5NO4 - chains A and D of the 20 polymer chains in the assembly; structure by electron microscopy, 5.16 A resolution (low resolution: residue-level contacts below are approximate; hydrogen-bond / salt-bridge calls are withheld).

# Chain A
Molecule: 16S ribosomal RNA
Source organism: Escherichia coli (strain K12)
Sequence (1534 nucleotides; each row starts with the number of its first residue):
     1 AAAUUGAAGA GUUUGAUCAU GGCUCAGAUU GAACGCUGGC GGCAGGCCUA ACACAUGCAA
    61 GUCGAACGGU AACAGGAAGA AGCUUGCUUC UUUGCUGACG AGUGGCGGAC GGGUGAGUAA
   121 UGUCUGGGAA ACUGCCUGAU GGAGGGGGAU AACUACUGGA AACGGUAGCU AAUACCGCAU
   181 AACGUCGCAA GACCAAAGAG GGGGACCUUC GGGCCUCUUG CCAUCGGAUG UGCCCAGAUG
   241 GGAUUAGCUA GUAGGUGGGG UAACGGCUCA CCUAGGCGAC GAUCCCUAGC UGGUCUGAGA
   301 GGAUGACCAG CCACACUGGA ACUGAGACAC GGUCCAGACU CCUACGGGAG GCAGCAGUGG
   361 GGAAUAUUGC ACAAUGGGCG CAAGCCUGAU GCAGCCAUGC CGCGUGUAUG AAGAAGGCCU
   421 UCGGGUUGUA AAGUACUUUC AGCGGGGAGG AAGGGAGUAA AGUUAAUACC UUUGCUCAUU
   481 GACGUUACCC GCAGAAGAAG CACCGGCUAA CUCCGUGCCA GCAGCCXCGG UAAUACGGAG
   541 GGUGCAAGCG UUAAUCGGAA UUACUGGGCG UAAAGCGCAC GCAGGCGGUU UGUUAAGUCA
   601 GAUGUGAAAU CCCCGGGCUC AACCUGGGAA CUGCAUCUGA UACUGGCAAG CUUGAGUCUC
   661 GUAGAGGGGG GUAGAAUUCC AGGUGUAGCG GUGAAAUGCG UAGAGAUCUG GAGGAAUACC
   721 GGUGGCGAAG GCGGCCCCCU GGACGAAGAC UGACGCUCAG GUGCGAAAGC GUGGGGAGCA
   781 AACAGGAUUA GAUACCCUGG UAGUCCACGC CGUAAACGAU GUCGACUUGG AGGUUGUGCC
   841 CUUGAGGCGU GGCUUCCGGA GCUAACGCGU UAAGUCGACC GCCUGGGGAG UACGGCCGCA
   901 AGGUUAAAAC UCAAAUGAAU UGACGGGGGC CCGCACAAGC GGUGGAGCAU GUGGUUUAAU
   961 UCGAUGXAAC GCGAAGAACC UUACCUGGUC UUGACAUCCA CGGAAGUUUU CAGAGAUGAG
  1021 AAUGUGCCUU CGGGAACCGU GAGACAGGUG CUGCAUGGCU GUCGUCAGCU CGUGUUGUGA
  1081 AAUGUUGGGU UAAGUCCCGC AACGAGCGCA ACCCUUAUCC UUUGUUGCCA GCGGUCCGGC
  1141 CGGGAACUCA AAGGAGACUG CCAGUGAUAA ACUGGAGGAA GGUGGGGAUG ACGUCAAGUC
  1201 AUCAUGGCCC UUACGACCAG GGCUACACAC GUGCUACAAU GGCGCAUACA AAGAGAAGCG
  1261 ACCUCGCGAG AGCAAGCGGA CCUCAUAAAG UGCGUCGUAG UCCGGAUUGG AGUCUGCAAC
  1321 UCGACUCCAU GAAGUCGGAA UCGCUAGUAA UCGUGGAUCA GAAUGCCACG GUGAAUACGU
  1381 UCCCGGGCCU UGUACACACC GCCCGUXACA CCAUGGGAGU GGGUUGCAAA AGAAGUAGGU
  1441 AGCUUAACCU UCGGGAGGGC GCUUACCACU UUGUGAUUCA UGACUGGGGU GAAGUCGUAA
  1501 CAAGGUAACC GUAGGGGAAC CUGCGGUUGG AUCA
Modified residues: PSU (pseudouridine-5'-monophosphate) at position 516, G7M (N7-methyl-guanosine-5'-monophosphate) at position 527, 2MG (2N-methylguanosine-5'-monophosphate) at position 966, 5MC (5-methylcytidine-5'-monophosphate) at position 967, 2MG (2N-methylguanosine-5'-monophosphate) at position 1207, 4OC (4n,o2'-methylcytidine-5'-monophosphate) at position 1402, 5MC (5-methylcytidine-5'-monophosphate) at position 1407, UR3 (3-methyluridine-5'-monophoshate) at position 1498, 2MG (2N-methylguanosine-5'-monophosphate) at position 1516, MA6 (6N-dimethyladenosine-5'-monophoshate) at position 1518, MA6 (6N-dimethyladenosine-5'-monophoshate) at position 1519
Ion coordination: Mg2+ site 1 near G21 (its only coordinating residue here); Mg2+ site 2 near G100 (its only coordinating residue here); Mg2+ site 3 near G113 (its only coordinating residue here); Mg2+ site 4 near U114 (its only coordinating residue here); Mg2+ site 5: A116, G117, G289; Mg2+ site 6: G145, A197; Mg2+ site 7: A174, C175; Mg2+ site 8: U180, C194, A195; Mg2+ site 9 near C328 (its only coordinating residue here); Mg2+ site 10 near A329 (its only coordinating residue here); Mg2+ site 11 near C352 (its only coordinating residue here); Mg2+ site 12: C355, A356; 35 more Mg2+ sites not listed

# Chain D
Molecule: 30S ribosomal protein S4
Source organism: Escherichia coli (strain K12)
UniProtKB: P0A7V8 (RS4_ECOLI); residues 2-206 here = UniProt positions 2-206
Amino-acid sequence (205 residues; row label = number of the first residue in the row):
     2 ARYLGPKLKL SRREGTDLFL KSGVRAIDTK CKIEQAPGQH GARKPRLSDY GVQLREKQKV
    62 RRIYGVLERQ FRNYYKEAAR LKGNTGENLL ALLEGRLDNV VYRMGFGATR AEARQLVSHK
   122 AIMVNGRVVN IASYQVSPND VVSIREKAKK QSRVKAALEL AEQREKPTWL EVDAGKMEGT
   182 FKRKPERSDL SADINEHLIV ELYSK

# Interface between chain A and chain D
Contacting residue pairs - 116 pairs, chain A then chain D:
  A2(A) with Lys-83(D)
  A8(A) with Gln-54(D); Glu-202(D); Leu-203(D); Ser-205(D); Lys-206(D)
  A28(A) with Arg-73(D)
  C400(A) with Arg-70(D)
  C401(A) with Arg-70(D); Asn-74(D)
  G402(A) with Gln-71(D); Ile-132(D); Ser-134(D)
  C403(A) with Ala-2(D); Gln-71(D); Ile-132(D); Ser-134(D)
  G404(A) with Ala-2(D); Arg-3(D); Arg-115(D); Ser-119(D)
  U405(A) with Ala-2(D); Arg-3(D)
  G406(A) with Arg-3(D); Leu-5(D); Gln-116(D)
  U407(A) with Arg-3(D); Lys-8(D); Thr-110(D); Ala-112(D); Glu-113(D); Gln-116(D)
  A408(A) with Thr-110(D); Ala-112(D); Glu-113(D)
  U409(A) with Lys-22(D); Ser-23(D)
  G410(A) with Arg-26(D)
  A411(A) with Arg-26(D); Lys-31(D)
  G413(A) with Lys-31(D)
  C419(A) with Gln-40(D)
  G425(A) with Lys-33(D); Gln-36(D)
  U426(A) with Arg-13(D); Gln-36(D); Gly-39(D)
  U427(A) with Arg-13(D); Pro-38(D); Gly-39(D)
  G428(A) with Pro-7(D); Lys-10(D); Arg-13(D)
  U429(A) with Arg-13(D); Lys-22(D); Lys-31(D); Cys-32(D)
  A430(A) with Pro-7(D); Lys-8(D); Leu-9(D)
  C436(A) with Ser-153(D); Arg-154(D)
  U437(A) with Gln-116(D); His-120(D); Gln-152(D); Arg-154(D)
  U438(A) with Gln-152(D)
  U439(A) with Ser-119(D); His-120(D); Lys-121(D)
  C440(A) with Lys-121(D)
  C489(A) with Lys-121(D)
  C490(A) with Arg-146(D)
  G491(A) with Lys-148(D)
  A495(A) with Gln-116(D); His-120(D)
  A499(A) with Ala-2(D)
  U508(A) with Tyr-51(D)
  A509(A) with Ser-49(D); Tyr-51(D); Leu-55(D)
  C511(A) with Gln-40(D); His-41(D)
  U512(A) with Gln-40(D); His-41(D)
  G540(A) with Gln-40(D)
  G541(A) with Gly-39(D); Gln-40(D)
  G542(A) with Lys-10(D); Arg-14(D); Pro-38(D)
  U543(A) with Arg-14(D)
  G544(A) with Gln-59(D); Arg-63(D)
  C545(A) with Lys-58(D); Gln-59(D); Arg-62(D); Glu-69(D)
  A546(A) with Arg-3(D); Tyr-4(D); Arg-62(D); Leu-68(D); Glu-69(D); Arg-70(D)
  A547(A) with Ala-2(D); Leu-68(D)
  C613(A) with Arg-81(D); Lys-83(D)
  C614(A) with Arg-81(D); Lys-83(D)
  U619(A) with Val-129(D); Val-130(D); Asn-131(D)
  C620(A) with Ile-132(D); Ser-134(D); Tyr-135(D)
Interface residues without a listed pair, chain A (52 interface residues in all): A510, C549, C612
Interface residues without a listed pair, chain D (65 interface residues in all): Leu-21, Thr-30, Pro-46, Arg-47, Arg-56

# Overview
52 residues of chain A and 65 residues of chain D are in contact. A116(A), G117(A) and G289(A) form the Mg2+
site 5. G145(A) and A197(A) coordinate Mg2+ site 6.
Chain A is 16S ribosomal RNA and chain D is 30S ribosomal protein S4, both from Escherichia coli (strain K12);
the structure, RsgA-GDPNP bound to the 30S ribosomal subunit (RsgA assembly intermediate with uS3), was
determined by electron microscopy together with 5NO2 from the same study.
